6VN0 - chains A and L of the 12 polymer chains in the assembly; structure by electron microscopy, 4.25 A resolution (low resolution: residue-level contacts below are approximate; hydrogen-bond / salt-bridge calls are withheld).

# Chain A
Molecule: Envelope glycoprotein gp160
From: Human immunodeficiency virus 1
Reference sequence: Q2N0S6 (Q2N0S6_9HIV1); the construct lacks a stretch of the UniProt sequence and is renumbered around it, so the offset changes along the chain: 31-141 = UniProt 30-140; 150-184 = UniProt 141-175; 191-309 = UniProt 190-308; 312-323 = UniProt 309-320; 2 more segments
Amino-acid sequence (475 residues; row label = number of the first residue in the row; note: 17 numbers in that range are skipped by the numbering (no residue carries them; nothing is unmodelled there); a row labelled like 184A-184N holds insertion residues (184A, then the next letters in order)):
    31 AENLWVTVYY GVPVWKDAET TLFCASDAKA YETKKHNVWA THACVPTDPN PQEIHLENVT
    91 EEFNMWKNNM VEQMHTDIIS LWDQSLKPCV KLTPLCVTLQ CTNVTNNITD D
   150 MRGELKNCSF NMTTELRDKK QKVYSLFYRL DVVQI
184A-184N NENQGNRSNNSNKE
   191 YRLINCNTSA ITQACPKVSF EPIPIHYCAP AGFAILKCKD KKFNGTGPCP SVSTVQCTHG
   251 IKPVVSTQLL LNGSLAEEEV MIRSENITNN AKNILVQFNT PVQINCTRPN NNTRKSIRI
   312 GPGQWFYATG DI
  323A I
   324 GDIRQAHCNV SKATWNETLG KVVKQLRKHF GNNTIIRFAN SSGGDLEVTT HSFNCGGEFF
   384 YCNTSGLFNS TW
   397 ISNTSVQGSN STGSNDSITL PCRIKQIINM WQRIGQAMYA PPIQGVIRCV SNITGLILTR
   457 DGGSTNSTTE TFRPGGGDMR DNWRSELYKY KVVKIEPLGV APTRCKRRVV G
Disordered / not traced: 31-32, 60-64, 184A-184N, 397-413, 459-464, 504-507
Differences from the reference sequence: conflict Lys-64 (Glu63 in Q2N0S6), Trp-316 (Ala313 in Q2N0S6), Asn-332 (Thr330 in Q2N0S6), Cys-501 (Ala498 in Q2N0S6)
Disulfide bonds: Cys-54/Cys-74, Cys-119/Cys-205, Cys-126/Cys-196, Cys-131/Cys-157, Cys-218/Cys-247, Cys-228/Cys-239, Cys-296/Cys-331, Cys-378/Cys-445, Cys-385/Cys-418
Glycans and other covalent adducts: glycan linked to Asn-88; N-acetylglucosamine (NAG) linked to Asn-133, Asn-156, Asn-160, Asn-197, Asn-234, Asn-262, Asn-276, Asn-295, Asn-301, Asn-332, Asn-355, Asn-386, Asn-392, Asn-448
Reported in the primary citation:
  - post-translational modification sites: Asn-88

# Chain L
Molecule: RM20F Kappa Chain
From: Macaca mulatta
Amino-acid sequence (107 residues; numbered 1 to 107; the number before each row is that of its first residue):
     1 DVVMTQSPGF RSVTLKEKVS ITCQASQTIG TNLHWYQQKP GQSPKLLIKY SSQSISGVPS
    61 RFSGSGSGTD FTLTINSLEA DDAATYYCQQ TNSFPCTFGP GTKVEIK
Disulfide bonds: Cys-23/Cys-88

# How chain A and chain L interact
Residue-residue contacts (5; chain A residue first):
  Pro-81(A) / Asn-92(L)
  Glu-83(A) / Ser-93(L)
  His-85(A) / Phe-94(L)
  Lys-229(A) / Phe-94(L)
  Lys-231(A) / Asp-1(L)
Other interface residues (no listed pair), chain A (6 interface residues in all): Glu-87
Other interface residues (no listed pair), chain L (5 interface residues in all): Asn-32
The authors on this interface:
  - interface residues, chain A: His-85(A), Lys-229(A)

# Summary
6 residues of chain A and 5 residues of chain L are in contact. N-acetylglucosamine is covalently linked to
Asn-133(A), Asn-156(A), Asn-160(A), Asn-197(A), Asn-234(A) and Asn-262(A) and 8 more. The paper reports
interface residues His-85(A) and Lys-229(A); a modification site at Asn-88(A).
Chain A is Envelope glycoprotein gp160 (Human immunodeficiency virus 1) and chain L is RM20F Kappa Chain
(Macaca mulatta); the structure, BG505 SOSIP.v4.1 in complex with rhesus macaque Fab RM20F, was determined by
electron microscopy (same publication as 6VOR, 6VSR, 6VO1 and 6VLR).
